Entry 3PBN (X-ray diffraction, 2.00 A resolution); this record covers chain A.

# Chain A
Molecule: Penicillin-binding protein 3
Source organism: Pseudomonas aeruginosa
Reference sequence: Q51504 (Q51504_PSEAE); residues 50-579 here = UniProt positions 50-579
Sequence (538 residues; numbered 42 to 579; the number before each row is that of its first residue):
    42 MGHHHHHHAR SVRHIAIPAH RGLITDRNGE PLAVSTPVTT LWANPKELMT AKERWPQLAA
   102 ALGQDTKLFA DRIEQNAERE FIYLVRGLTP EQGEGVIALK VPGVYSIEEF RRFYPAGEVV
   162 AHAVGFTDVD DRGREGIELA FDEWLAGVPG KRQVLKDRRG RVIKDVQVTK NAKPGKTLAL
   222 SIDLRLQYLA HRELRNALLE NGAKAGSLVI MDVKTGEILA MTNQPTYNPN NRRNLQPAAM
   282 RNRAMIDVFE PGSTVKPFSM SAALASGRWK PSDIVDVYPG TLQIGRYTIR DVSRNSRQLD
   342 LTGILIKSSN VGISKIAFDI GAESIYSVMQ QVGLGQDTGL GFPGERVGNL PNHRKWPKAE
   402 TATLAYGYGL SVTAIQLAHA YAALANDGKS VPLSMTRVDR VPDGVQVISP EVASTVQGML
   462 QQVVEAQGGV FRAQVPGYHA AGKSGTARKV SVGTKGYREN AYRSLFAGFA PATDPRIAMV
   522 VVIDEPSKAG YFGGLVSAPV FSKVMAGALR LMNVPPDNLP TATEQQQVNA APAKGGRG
Unresolved in the structure: 42-59, 116-140, 188-216, 491-500, 562-579
Construct notes: expression tag (42-49)
Reported in the primary citation:
  - catalytic residues: Ser294

# Overview
From the paper: the catalytic residue Ser294.
Chain A is Penicillin-binding protein 3 (Pseudomonas aeruginosa); the structure, Crystal Structure of Apo PBP3
from Pseudomonas aeruginosa, was determined by X-ray diffraction together with 3PBO, 3PBQ, 3PBR, 3PBS and 3PBT
from the same study.
